Entry 1DLV (X-ray diffraction, 2.29 A resolution); this record covers chains C and D of the 4 polymer chains in the assembly.

# Chain C (and D)
Name: Biosynthetic thiolase
From: Zoogloea ramigera
Notes: EC 2.3.1.9; chain D of this document is another copy of the same molecule, construct and numbering; everything in this record applies to it too
Reference sequence: P07097 (THIL_ZOORA); the construct has insertions or renumbered stretches relative to UniProt, so the offset changes along the chain: 4-10 = UniProt 4-10; 12-392 = UniProt 11-391
Sequence (389 residues; each row starts with the number of its first residue):
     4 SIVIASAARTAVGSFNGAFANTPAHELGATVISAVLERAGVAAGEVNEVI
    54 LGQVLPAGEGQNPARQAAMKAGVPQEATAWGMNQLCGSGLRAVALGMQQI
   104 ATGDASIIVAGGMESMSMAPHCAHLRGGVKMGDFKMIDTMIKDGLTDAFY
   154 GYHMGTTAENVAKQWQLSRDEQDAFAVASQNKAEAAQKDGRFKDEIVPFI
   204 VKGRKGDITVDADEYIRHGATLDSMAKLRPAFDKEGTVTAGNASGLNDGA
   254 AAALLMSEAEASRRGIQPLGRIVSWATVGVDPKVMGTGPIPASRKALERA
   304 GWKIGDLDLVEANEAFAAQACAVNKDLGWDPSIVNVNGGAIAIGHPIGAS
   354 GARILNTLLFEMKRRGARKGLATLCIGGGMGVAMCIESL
Construct notes: insertion (11); conflict Arg129 (Ala128 in P07097)

# Chain C / chain D interface
Residue-residue contacts (150):
  Phe18(C) with Arg129(D)
  Asn19(C) with Arg129(D)
  Asn24(C) with His127(D)
  Glu51(C) with Arg94(D), salt bridge; Thr280(D)
  Pro59(C) with Asp146(D)
  Ala60(C) with Ala60(D), hydrophobic; Asp146(D)
  Gly61(C) with Asp146(D), hydrogen bond (backbone-side chain)
  Glu62(C) with Asp146(D), hydrogen bond (backbone-side chain)
  Gly63(C) with Lys145(D); Asp146(D), hydrogen bond (backbone-side chain)
  Gln64(C) with Leu88(D); Lys145(D), hydrogen bond (backbone-backbone); Asp146(D); Gly147(D), hydrogen bond (side chain-backbone); Leu148(D); Thr149(D); Asp150(D); Ala151(D); Met157(D)
  Asn65(C) with Asn86(D); Met383(D)
  Arg68(C) with Phe152(D); Val283(D), hydrogen bond (side chain-backbone); Gly381(D), hydrogen bond (side chain-backbone); Gly382(D), hydrogen bond (side chain-backbone)
  Gln69(C) with Ala151(D); Phe152(D)
  Met72(C) with Phe152(D), hydrophobic; Pro285(D), hydrophobic
  Gln78(C) with Gly282(D); Val283(D), hydrogen bond (backbone-backbone); Asp284(D); Pro285(D); Gly382(D)
  Glu79(C) with Val281(D); Gly282(D), hydrogen bond (backbone-backbone)
  Ala80(C) with Gly282(D)
  Thr81(C) with Thr280(D); Val281(D); Gly282(D); Met383(D)
  Ala82(C) with Met383(D), hydrogen bond (backbone-side chain)
  Trp83(C) with Met85(D), hydrophobic; Asn86(D); Arg94(D); Leu98(D), hydrophobic
  Gly84(C) with Met85(D); Asn86(D), hydrogen bond (backbone-backbone)
  Met85(C) with Trp83(D), hydrophobic; Gly84(D); Met85(D), hydrophobic
  Asn86(C) with Asn65(D); Trp83(D); Gly84(D), hydrogen bond (backbone-backbone)
  Gln87(C) with Ala82(D); Trp83(D)
  Leu88(C) with Gln64(D); Asn65(D)
  Arg94(C) with Glu51(D), salt bridge; Trp83(D); Gln102(D), hydrogen bond
  Leu98(C) with Trp83(D), hydrophobic; Leu98(D), hydrophobic; Gln102(D)
  Gln101(C) with Gln102(D), hydrogen bond; Thr105(D), hydrogen bond; Asp107(D), hydrogen bond
  Gln102(C) with Arg94(D), hydrogen bond; Leu98(D); Gln101(D), hydrogen bond; Trp278(D)
  Thr105(C) with Gln101(D), hydrogen bond; Ala104(D)
  Asp107(C) with Gln101(D), hydrogen bond; Trp278(D), hydrogen bond; Arg302(D), salt bridge
  Met119(C) with Arg129(D)
  Ser120(C) with His127(D), hydrogen bond (backbone-side chain); Arg129(D), hydrogen bond (backbone-side chain)
  Met121(C) with His127(D), hydrogen bond
  Ala122(C) with Arg129(D), hydrogen bond (backbone-side chain)
  Pro123(C) with Cys125(D), hydrophobic; Ala126(D); His127(D)
  His124(C) with His124(D); Cys125(D); Ala126(D), hydrogen bond (backbone-backbone)
  Cys125(C) with Pro123(D), hydrophobic; His124(D)
  Ala126(C) with Pro123(D); His124(D), hydrogen bond (backbone-backbone)
  His127(C) with Asn24(D); Ser120(D), hydrogen bond (side chain-backbone); Met121(D), hydrogen bond; Ala122(D); Pro123(D)
  Arg129(C) with Phe18(D); Asn19(D); Met119(D); Ser120(D), hydrogen bond (side chain-backbone); Ala122(D), hydrogen bond (side chain-backbone); Asp141(D), salt bridge; Met143(D)
  Met139(C) with Met139(D), hydrophobic
  Asp141(C) with Arg129(D), salt bridge
  Met143(C) with Arg129(D)
  Lys145(C) with Gly61(D); Gly63(D); Gln64(D), hydrogen bond (backbone-backbone)
  Asp146(C) with Pro59(D); Ala60(D); Gly61(D), hydrogen bond (side chain-backbone); Glu62(D); Gly63(D), hydrogen bond (side chain-backbone); Gln64(D)
  Gly147(C) with Gln64(D), hydrogen bond (backbone-side chain)
  Leu148(C) with Gln64(D)
  Thr149(C) with Gln64(D)
  Asp150(C) with Gln64(D)
  Ala151(C) with Gln64(D); Gln69(D)
  Phe152(C) with Arg68(D); Gln69(D); Met72(D), hydrophobic
  Met157(C) with Gln64(D)
  Trp278(C) with Gln102(D); Asp107(D), hydrogen bond
  Thr280(C) with Glu51(D); Thr81(D)
  Val281(C) with Glu79(D); Thr81(D)
  Gly282(C) with Gln78(D); Glu79(D), hydrogen bond (backbone-backbone); Ala80(D), hydrogen bond (backbone-backbone); Thr81(D)
  Val283(C) with Arg68(D), hydrogen bond (backbone-side chain); Gln78(D), hydrogen bond (backbone-backbone)
  Asp284(C) with Gln78(D)
  Pro285(C) with Met72(D), hydrophobic
  Arg302(C) with Asp107(D), salt bridge
  Gly380(C) with Gln64(D)
  Gly381(C) with Gln64(D); Arg68(D), hydrogen bond (backbone-side chain)
  Gly382(C) with Arg68(D), hydrogen bond (backbone-side chain); Gln78(D)
  Met383(C) with Asn65(D); Thr81(D); Ala82(D), hydrogen bond (side chain-backbone)
Other interface residues (no listed pair), chain C (69 interface residues in all): Ala23, Ala104, Gly106, Leu128
Other interface residues (no listed pair), chain D (68 interface residues in all): Ala23, Gln87, Gly106, Gly380

# In short
69 residues of chain C and 68 residues of chain D are in contact, with 44 hydrogen bonds and 6 salt bridges.
Among the polar pairs are Glu51(C)-Arg94(D), Asp107(C)-Arg302(D) and Arg129(C)-Asp141(D).
Chain C and chain D are both Biosynthetic thiolase (Zoogloea ramigera); the structure, Biosynthetic thiolase
from zoogloea ramigera in complex with CoA, was determined by X-ray diffraction, deposited together with 1DM3
and 1DLU.
